Entry 4U4W (X-ray diffraction, 2.40 A resolution); this record covers chain A.

[Chain A]
Molecule: Nitrate/nitrite transporter NarK
From: Escherichia coli str. K12 substr. MG1655
UniProt: P10903 (NARK_ECOLI); residue numbers follow UniProt; this construct covers 1-463
Sequence (475 residues; numbered 1 to 475; the number before each row is that of its first residue):
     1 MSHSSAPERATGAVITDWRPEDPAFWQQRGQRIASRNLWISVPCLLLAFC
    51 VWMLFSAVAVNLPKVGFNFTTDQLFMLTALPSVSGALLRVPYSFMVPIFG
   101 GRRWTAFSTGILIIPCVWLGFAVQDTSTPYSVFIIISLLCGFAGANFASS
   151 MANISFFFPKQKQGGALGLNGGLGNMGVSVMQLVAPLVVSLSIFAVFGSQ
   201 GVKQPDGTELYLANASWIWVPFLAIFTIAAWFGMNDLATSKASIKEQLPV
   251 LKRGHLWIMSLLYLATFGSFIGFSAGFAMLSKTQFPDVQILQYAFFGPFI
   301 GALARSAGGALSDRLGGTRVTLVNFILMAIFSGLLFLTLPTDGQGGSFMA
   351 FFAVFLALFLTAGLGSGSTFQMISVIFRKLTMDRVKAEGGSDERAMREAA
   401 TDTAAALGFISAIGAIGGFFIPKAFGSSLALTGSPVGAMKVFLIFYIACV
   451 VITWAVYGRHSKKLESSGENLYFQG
Not modelled in the structure: 1-10, 243-251, 458-475
Construct notes: expression tag (464-475)
Curated features (UniProtKB/Swiss-Prot):
  - binding site (nitrate): Arg89, Asn175, Tyr263, Ser411
  - binding site (nitrite): Arg89, Tyr263
  - site: Arg305 (Important for activity)
  - mutagenesis: Arg89 (R89K: Decreases nitrate uptake activity), Phe147 (F147A: Decreases nitrate uptake activity), Tyr263 (Y263F: Abolishes nitrate uptake activity), Phe267 (F267A: Decreases nitrate uptake activity), Gly268 (G268A: Abolishes nitrate uptake activity), Arg305 (R305K: Abolishes nitrate uptake activity), Gly363 (G363A: Abolishes nitrate uptake activity; when associated with A-365 and A-367), Gly365 (G365A: Abolishes nitrate uptake activity; when associated with A-363 and A-367), Gly367 (G367A: Abolishes nitrate uptake activity; when associated with A-363 and A-365), Gly408 (G408A: Abolishes nitrate uptake activity), Gly418 (G418A: Abolishes nitrate uptake activity)
What the authors report for this chain:
  - contacts within the chain: Glu21-Glu393 (hydrophobic contact), Arg89-Gly144, Arg89-Ser411, Ala148-Ala404 (water-mediated contact), Met151-Leu407 (hydrophobic contact), Ser155-Ala400 (hydrogen bond), Phe156-Ala400 (hydrophobic contact), Pro159-Met382 (hydrophobic contact), Pro159-Met396 (hydrophobic contact), Lys160-Met396 (hydrophobic contact), Leu167-Phe370 (hydrophobic contact), Tyr263-Arg305 (hydrogen bond), Arg305-Ser366 (hydrogen bond), Met151-Phe370 (hydrophobic contact), Phe158-Arg378 (hydrogen bond), Lys160-Arg378 (hydrogen bond), Pro20-Met396 (hydrophobic contact), Phe147-Leu407 (hydrophobic contact)
  - binding site for nitrate ion: Phe49, Arg89, Phe147, Asn175, Tyr263, Phe267, Arg305

[In short]
From UniProt: 4 nitrate-binding residues, nitrite-binding residues Arg89 and Tyr263 and 11 mutagenesis sites.
From the paper: a binding site for nitrate ion at Phe49, Arg89 and Phe147 among others; contacts within the
chain involving Glu21, Glu393 and Arg89 among others.
Chain A is Nitrate/nitrite transporter NarK (Escherichia coli str. K12 substr. MG1655); the structure,
Structure of a nitrate/nitrite antiporter NarK in nitrate-bound occluded state, was determined by X-ray
diffraction, deposited together with 4U4T and 4U4V.
